Entry 5SBE (X-ray diffraction, 2.75 A resolution); this record covers chains C and E of the 6 polymer chains in the assembly.

== Chain C ==
Protein: Tubulin alpha-1B chain
Organism: Bos taurus
UniProt: P81947 (TBA1B_BOVIN); residues 1-451 here = UniProt positions 1-451
Amino-acid sequence (451 residues; numbered 1 to 451; the number before each row is that of its first residue):
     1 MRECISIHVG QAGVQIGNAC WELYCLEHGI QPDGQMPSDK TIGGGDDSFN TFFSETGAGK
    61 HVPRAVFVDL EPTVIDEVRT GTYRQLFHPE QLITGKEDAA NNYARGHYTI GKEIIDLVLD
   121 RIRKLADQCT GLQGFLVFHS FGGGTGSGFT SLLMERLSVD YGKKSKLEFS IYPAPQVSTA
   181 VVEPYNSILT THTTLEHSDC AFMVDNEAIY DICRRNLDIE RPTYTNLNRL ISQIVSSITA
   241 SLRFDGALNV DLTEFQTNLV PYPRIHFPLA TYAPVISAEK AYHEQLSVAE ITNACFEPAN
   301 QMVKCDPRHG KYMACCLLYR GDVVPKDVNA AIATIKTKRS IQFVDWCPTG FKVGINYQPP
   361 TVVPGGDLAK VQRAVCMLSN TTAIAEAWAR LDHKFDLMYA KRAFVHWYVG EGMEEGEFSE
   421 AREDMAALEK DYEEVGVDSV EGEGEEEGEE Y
Unresolved in the structure: 441-451
Ion coordination: Ca2+: Asp39, Thr41, Gly44, Glu55
Small-molecule neighbours: GTP (guanosine-5'-triphosphate): Gly10, Gln11, Ala12, Gln15, Ile16, Asp69, Asp98, Ala99, Ala100, Asn101, Ser140, Gly142, Gly143, Gly144, Thr145, Gly146, Ile171, Pro173, Val177, Ser178, Thr179, Glu183, Asn206, Tyr224, Leu227, Asn228, Ile231

== Chain E ==
Protein: Stathmin-4
Organism: Rattus norvegicus
UniProt: P63043 (STMN4_RAT); residues 5-145 here correspond to UniProt positions 49-189 (UniProt number = residue number + 44)
Amino-acid sequence (143 residues; each row starts with the number of its first residue):
     3 MADMEVIELN KCTSGQSFEV ILKPPSFDGV PEFNASLPRR RDPSLEEIQK KLEAAEERRK
    63 YQEAELLKHL AEKREHEREV IQKAIEENNN FIKMAKEKLA QKMESNKENR EAHLAAMLER
   123 LQEKDKHAEE VRKNKELKEE ASR
Unresolved in the structure: 3-5, 29-43, 144-145
Differences from the reference sequence: initiating methionine (3); expression tag (4)

== Interface between chain C and chain E ==
Residue-residue contacts (30; chain C residue first):
  His107(C) - Lys104(E)
  His107(C) - Met105(E)
  Tyr108(C) - Lys104(E)
  Tyr108(C) - Met105(E)  hydrophobic
  Tyr108(C) - Asn108(E)
  Thr109(C) - Arg112(E)  hydrogen bond
  Lys112(C) - Met105(E)
  Glu155(C) - Leu101(E)
  Glu155(C) - Lys104(E)  salt bridge
  Arg156(C) - Leu101(E)
  Ser158(C) - Phe93(E)
  Ser158(C) - Ile94(E)
  Val159(C) - Ile94(E)
  Val159(C) - Lys98(E)
  Gly162(C) - Ile94(E)
  Lys163(C) - Asn90(E)
  Glu196(C) - Phe93(E)
  His197(C) - Phe93(E)
  His197(C) - Ala97(E)
  Val409(C) - His115(E)  hydrogen bond (backbone-side chain)
  Gly410(C) - Arg112(E)
  Gly410(C) - His115(E)
  Glu411(C) - Asn108(E)  hydrogen bond (backbone-side chain)
  Glu411(C) - Arg112(E)  salt bridge
  Gly412(C) - Asn108(E)
  Gly412(C) - Asn111(E)  hydrogen bond (backbone-side chain)
  Gly412(C) - Arg112(E)
  Met413(C) - Asn108(E)
  Glu414(C) - Ser107(E)
  Glu414(C) - Asn111(E)  hydrogen bond
Interface residues without a listed pair, chain C (20 interface residues in all): Leu152, Thr193

== In short ==
Chain C and chain E form an interface of 20 and 13 residues respectively; the contacts include 5 hydrogen
bonds and 2 salt bridges. Polar contacts include Glu155(C)-Lys104(E), Glu411(C)-Arg112(E) and
Thr109(C)-Arg112(E). Chain C binds GTP. Asp39(C), Thr41(C), Gly44(C) and Glu55(C) coordinate Ca2+.
Here chain C is Tubulin alpha-1B chain (Bos taurus) and chain E is Stathmin-4 (Rattus norvegicus). Entry 5SBE
(Tubulin-maytansinoid-5c-complex) was determined by X-ray diffraction (same publication as 5SB8, 5SB9, 5SBA,
5SBB, 5SBC and 5SBD).
